PDB entry 8WU8 | X-ray diffraction, 2.81 A resolution | chains A and B of the 4 polymer chains in the assembly

Chain A:
Molecule: Cell cycle checkpoint control protein RAD9A
From: Homo sapiens
Notes: EC 3.1.11.2
Reference sequence: Q99638 (RAD9A_HUMAN); residue numbers follow UniProt; this construct covers 1-270
Amino-acid sequence (270 residues; numbered 1 to 270; the number before each row is that of its first residue):
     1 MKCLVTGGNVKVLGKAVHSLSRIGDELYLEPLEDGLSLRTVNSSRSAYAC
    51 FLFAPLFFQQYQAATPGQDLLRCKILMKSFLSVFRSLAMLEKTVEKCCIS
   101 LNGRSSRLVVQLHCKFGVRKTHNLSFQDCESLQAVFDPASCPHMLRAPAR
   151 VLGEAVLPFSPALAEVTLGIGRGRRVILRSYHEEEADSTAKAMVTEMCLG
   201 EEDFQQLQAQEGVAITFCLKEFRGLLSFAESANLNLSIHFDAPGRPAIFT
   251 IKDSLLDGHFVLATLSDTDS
Disordered / not traced: 67-69, 102-104, 185-189, 268-270
UniProt features mapped onto this chain:
  - modified residue: Tyr28 (Phosphotyrosine)
  - mutagenesis: Tyr28 (Y28F: Abolishes phosphorylation by ABL1)
From the paper describing this entry:
  - mutagenesis - V135A: decreased binding to GST-fused RAD9 C-tail
  - mutagenesis - L132A/V135A/F136A: abolished binding to GST-fused RAD9 C-tail
  - mutagenesis - L132A/V135A/F136A: abolished binding to p21CT

Chain B:
Molecule: Checkpoint protein HUS1
From: Homo sapiens
Reference sequence: O60921 (HUS1_HUMAN); numbering as in UniProt (aligned over 2-280)
Amino-acid sequence (286 residues; each row starts with the number of its first residue; numbers below 1 keep their minus sign (Met-5 is residue -5)):
    -5 MHHHHHHKFRAKIVDGACLNHFTRISNMIAKLAKTCTLRISPDKLNFILC
    45 DKLANGGVSMWCELEQENFFNEFQMEGVSAENNEIYLELTSENLSRALKT
    95 AQNARALKIKLTNKHFPCLTVSVELLSMSSSSRIVTHDIPIKVIPRKLWK
   145 DLQEPVVPDPDVSIYLPVLKTMKSVVEKMKNISNHLVIEANLDGELNLKI
   195 ETELVCVTTHFKDLGNPPLASESTHEDRNVEHMAEVHIDIRKLLQFLAGQ
   245 QVNPTKALCNIVNNKMVHFDLLHEDVSLQYFIPALS
Disordered / not traced: -5 to -1, 45-51, 74-76, 213-225, 280
Construct notes: initiating methionine (-5); expression tag (-4 to 1)

Chain A / chain B interface:
Residue-residue contacts (31; chain A residue first):
  Glu154(A) - Met122(B)
  Glu154(A) - Arg127(B)  salt bridge
  Pro158(A) - Thr94(B)
  Pro158(A) - Val129(B)  hydrophobic
  Pro158(A) - His131(B)
  Ser160(A) - Arg90(B)  hydrogen bond
  Lys191(A) - Pro134(B)
  Met193(A) - Asn87(B)
  Met193(A) - Arg90(B)
  Met193(A) - Asp132(B)
  Met193(A) - Pro134(B)
  Val194(A) - Thr130(B)
  Val194(A) - His131(B)
  Val194(A) - Asp132(B)  hydrogen bond (backbone-backbone)
  Thr195(A) - Val129(B)
  Thr195(A) - Thr130(B)
  Thr195(A) - His131(B)  hydrogen bond
  Glu196(A) - Ile128(B)
  Glu196(A) - Val129(B)
  Glu196(A) - Thr130(B)  hydrogen bond (backbone-backbone)
  Met197(A) - Arg127(B)
  Met197(A) - Ile128(B)
  Met197(A) - Val129(B)  hydrophobic
  Cys198(A) - Ser126(B)
  Cys198(A) - Arg127(B)
  Cys198(A) - Ile128(B)  hydrogen bond (backbone-backbone)
  Leu199(A) - Arg127(B)
  Gly200(A) - Ser125(B)
  Glu202(A) - Ser124(B)
  Glu202(A) - Ser125(B)
  Asp203(A) - Arg127(B)  salt bridge
Other interface residues (no listed pair), chain A (16 interface residues in all): Val151, Ala192
Other interface residues (no listed pair), chain B (18 interface residues in all): Phe110, Leu119, Ile133, Ile135

Summary:
Chain A and chain B form an interface of 16 and 18 residues respectively; the contacts include 5 hydrogen
bonds and 2 salt bridges. Polar contacts include Glu154(A)-Arg127(B), Asp203(A)-Arg127(B) and
Ser160(A)-Arg90(B). The paper reports that V135A of chain A reduces binding to GST-fused RAD9 C-tail;
L132A/V135A/F136A of chain A abolish binding to GST-fused RAD9 C-tail.
Chain A is Cell cycle checkpoint control protein RAD9A and chain B is Checkpoint protein HUS1, both from Homo
sapiens; the structure, Crystal structure of the human RAD9-RAD1(F64A/M256A/F266A)-HUS1-RHINO(88-99) complex,
was determined by X-ray diffraction.
